PDB entry 7DSY | X-ray diffraction, 2.65 A resolution | chains a and b

Chain a (and b):
Molecule: Ribonuclease L
Source organism: Sus scrofa
Notes: chain b of this document is another copy of the same molecule, construct and numbering; everything in this record applies to it too
UniProt: A5H025 (A5H025_PIG); residue numbers follow UniProt; this construct covers 21-732
Amino-acid sequence (717 residues; row label = number of the first residue in the row):
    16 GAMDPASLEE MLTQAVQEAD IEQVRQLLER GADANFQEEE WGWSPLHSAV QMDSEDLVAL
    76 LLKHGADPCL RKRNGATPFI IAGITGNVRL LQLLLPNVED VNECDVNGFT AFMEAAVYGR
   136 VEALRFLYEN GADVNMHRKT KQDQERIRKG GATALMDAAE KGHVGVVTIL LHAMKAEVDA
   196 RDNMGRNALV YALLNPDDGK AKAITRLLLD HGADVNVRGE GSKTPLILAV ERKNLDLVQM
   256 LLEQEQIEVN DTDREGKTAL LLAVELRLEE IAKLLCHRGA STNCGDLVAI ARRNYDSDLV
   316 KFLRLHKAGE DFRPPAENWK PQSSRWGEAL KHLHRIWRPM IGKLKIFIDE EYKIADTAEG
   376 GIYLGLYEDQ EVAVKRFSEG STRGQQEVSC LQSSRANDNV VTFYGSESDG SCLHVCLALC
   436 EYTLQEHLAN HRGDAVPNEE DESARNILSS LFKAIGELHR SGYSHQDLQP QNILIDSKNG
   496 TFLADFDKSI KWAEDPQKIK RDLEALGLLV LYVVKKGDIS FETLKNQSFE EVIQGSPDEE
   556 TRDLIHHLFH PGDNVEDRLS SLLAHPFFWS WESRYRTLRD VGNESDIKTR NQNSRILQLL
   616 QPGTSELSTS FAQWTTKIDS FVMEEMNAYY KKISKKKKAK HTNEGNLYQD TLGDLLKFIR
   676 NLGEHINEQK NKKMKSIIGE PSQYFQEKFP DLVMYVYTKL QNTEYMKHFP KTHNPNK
Not modelled in the structure: 16-21, 322-332, 568-570, 618-619, 644-661, 728-732 (chain b: 16-22, 322-332, 620-621, 645-660, 728-732)
Sequence notes: expression tag (16-20)
Ligand contacts:
  - 25A (5'-O-monophosphoryladenylyl(2'->5')adenylyl(2'->5')adenosine), molecule 1: Gln32, Glu53, Trp56, Trp58, Ser63, Gln66, Lys87, Asn89, Ile99, Asp120, Asn122, Phe124, Glu129, Val132, Tyr133, Arg153, Gly165
  - 25A, molecule 2: Arg307, Arg308, Tyr310, Arg353, Phe362
  - HFX (1-chloranyl-3-methylsulfinyl-6,7-dihydro-5H-2-benzothiophen-4-one): Trp341, Ile369, Ala370, Ile377, Ala388, Leu432, Ala433, Cys435, Glu436, Tyr437, Gln486, Leu489, Ala499, Asp500
From the paper describing this entry:
  - binding site for HFX: Ile369, Ala370, Leu432, Ala433, Cys435, Leu489, Asp500

Chain a / chain b interface:
Residue-residue contacts (108):
  Gln32(a) - Arg307(b)  hydrogen bond
  Gln32(a) - Arg319(b)
  Glu55(a) - His347(b)  salt bridge
  Glu55(a) - Ile351(b)
  Trp56(a) - Ile351(b)  hydrophobic
  Trp56(a) - Phe362(b)  hydrophobic
  Trp58(a) - Tyr310(b)
  Gln66(a) - Arg307(b)  hydrogen bond (side chain-backbone)
  Gln66(a) - Ser312(b)
  Met67(a) - Ser312(b)
  Met67(a) - Lys316(b)
  Asp68(a) - Lys316(b)  salt bridge
  Lys87(a) - Tyr310(b)  hydrogen bond
  Arg88(a) - Asp364(b)  salt bridge
  Arg88(a) - Glu366(b)  salt bridge
  Ile96(a) - Tyr310(b)
  Ile99(a) - Tyr310(b)  hydrophobic
  Tyr133(a) - Tyr310(b)
  Lys156(a) - Ile363(b)
  Asp158(a) - Lys368(b)  salt bridge
  Asp158(a) - Gly375(b)
  Asp158(a) - Gly376(b)  hydrogen bond (side chain-backbone)
  Asp158(a) - Tyr378(b)  hydrogen bond
  Asp158(a) - Arg391(b)
  Gln159(a) - Arg391(b)  hydrogen bond
  Arg161(a) - Thr372(b)
  Arg161(a) - Ala373(b)  hydrogen bond (side chain-backbone)
  Arg161(a) - Glu374(b)
  Ile162(a) - Glu374(b)
  Ile162(a) - Gly375(b)
  Ile162(a) - Arg391(b)
  Ile162(a) - Ser393(b)
  Ile162(a) - Cys427(b)  hydrophobic
  Lys164(a) - Cys427(b)
  Met199(a) - Ser393(b)
  Arg201(a) - Ser426(b)
  Glu235(a) - Gly425(b)
  Gly236(a) - Glu394(b)  hydrogen bond (backbone-side chain)
  Ser237(a) - Glu394(b)
  Arg269(a) - Glu394(b)  salt bridge
  Arg269(a) - Gly395(b)
  Arg282(a) - Tyr133(b)
  Arg307(a) - Gln32(b)  hydrogen bond
  Arg307(a) - Gln66(b)  hydrogen bond (backbone-side chain)
  Tyr310(a) - Ile99(b)  hydrophobic
  Tyr310(a) - Tyr133(b)
  Ser312(a) - Gln66(b)
  Ser312(a) - Met67(b)
  Arg319(a) - Glu33(b)
  Arg319(a) - Ala34(b)
  His347(a) - Glu55(b)  salt bridge
  Ile351(a) - Glu55(b)
  Ile351(a) - Trp56(b)  hydrophobic
  Phe362(a) - Trp56(b)  hydrophobic
  Ile363(a) - Gln159(b)
  Asp364(a) - Arg88(b)  salt bridge
  Lys368(a) - Asp158(b)  salt bridge
  Thr372(a) - Arg161(b)
  Ala373(a) - Arg161(b)
  Glu374(a) - Arg161(b)
  Gly375(a) - Asp158(b)
  Gly375(a) - Ile162(b)
  Gly376(a) - Asp158(b)  hydrogen bond (backbone-side chain)
  Tyr378(a) - Asp158(b)  hydrogen bond
  Glu383(a) - Gln407(b)  hydrogen bond
  Gln385(a) - Gln407(b)  hydrogen bond (side chain-backbone)
  Gln385(a) - Ser408(b)
  Arg391(a) - Gln159(b)  hydrogen bond
  Arg391(a) - Ile162(b)
  Ser393(a) - Ile162(b)
  Glu394(a) - Glu235(b)
  Glu394(a) - Gly236(b)  hydrogen bond (side chain-backbone)
  Glu394(a) - Arg269(b)  salt bridge
  Gly395(a) - Arg269(b)
  Gln407(a) - Glu383(b)  hydrogen bond
  Gln407(a) - Gln385(b)  hydrogen bond (backbone-side chain)
  Ser408(a) - Gln385(b)
  Arg410(a) - Glu383(b)  salt bridge
  Arg410(a) - Thr417(b)
  Arg410(a) - Tyr419(b)  hydrogen bond (side chain-backbone)
  Asp413(a) - Asp413(b)
  Thr417(a) - Arg410(b)
  Phe418(a) - Arg410(b)
  Tyr419(a) - Arg410(b)
  Ser421(a) - Lys358(b)
  Asp424(a) - Lys164(b)  salt bridge
  Gly425(a) - Arg201(b)  hydrogen bond (backbone-side chain)
  Gly425(a) - Glu235(b)
  Ser426(a) - Met199(b)  hydrogen bond
  Ser426(a) - Arg201(b)  hydrogen bond
  Glu472(a) - Lys493(b)  salt bridge
  Lys493(a) - Glu472(b)  salt bridge
  Glu587(a) - Lys726(b)  salt bridge
  Arg591(a) - Arg591(b)
  Asn598(a) - Glu679(b)  hydrogen bond (side chain-backbone)
  Ser600(a) - Asn682(b)  hydrogen bond (side chain-backbone)
  Ser600(a) - Glu683(b)  hydrogen bond (side chain-backbone)
  Lys603(a) - Glu679(b)  hydrogen bond (side chain-backbone)
  Lys603(a) - Glu683(b)  salt bridge
  Arg675(a) - Glu679(b)  salt bridge
  Glu679(a) - Asn598(b)  hydrogen bond (backbone-side chain)
  Glu679(a) - Lys603(b)
  Glu679(a) - Arg675(b)  salt bridge
  Glu679(a) - Glu679(b)
  Asn682(a) - Ser600(b)  hydrogen bond (backbone-side chain)
  Glu683(a) - Ser600(b)  hydrogen bond (backbone-side chain)
  Glu683(a) - Lys603(b)  salt bridge
  Lys726(a) - Glu587(b)  salt bridge
Interface residues without a listed pair, chain a (80 interface residues in all): Arg135, Gly234, Asn309, Arg350, Lys358, Phe392, Ser423, Cys427, Asp595, His680
Interface residues without a listed pair, chain b (83 interface residues in all): Lys87, Asn89, Ile96, Gly234, Arg282, Arg308, Asn309, Asp371, Tyr382, Phe392, Ala411, Ser421, Ser423, Asp424, Asp595, His680, Gln684

Overview:
80 residues of chain a and 83 residues of chain b are in contact, with 29 hydrogen bonds and 20 salt bridges.
Polar pairs include Glu55(a)-His347(b), Asp68(a)-Lys316(b) and Arg88(a)-Asp364(b). Ligands of chain a:
compound 25A and compound HFX. The paper reports a binding site for HFX at Ile369(a), Ala370(a) and Leu432(a)
among others.
Both chains are Ribonuclease L (Sus scrofa). Entry 7DSY (Crystal Structure of RNase L in complex with KM05073)
was determined by X-ray diffraction, deposited together with 7DTS and 7ELW.
